3SPD - chains A and E of the 4 polymer chains in the assembly; structure by X-ray diffraction, 1.91 A resolution.

== Chain A ==
Name: Aprataxin-like protein
Organism: Schizosaccharomyces pombe
UniProt: O74859 (APTX_SCHPO); numbering as in UniProt (aligned over 33-232)
Sequence (204 residues; row label = number of the first residue in the row):
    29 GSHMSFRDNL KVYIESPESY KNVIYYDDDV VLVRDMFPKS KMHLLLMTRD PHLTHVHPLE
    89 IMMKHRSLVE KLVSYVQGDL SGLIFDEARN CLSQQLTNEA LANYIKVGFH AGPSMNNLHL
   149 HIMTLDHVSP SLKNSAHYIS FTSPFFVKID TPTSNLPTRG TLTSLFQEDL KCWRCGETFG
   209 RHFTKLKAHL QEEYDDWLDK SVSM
Unresolved in the structure: 29-32
Sequence notes: expression tag (29-32); engineered mutation Ala130 (Cys in O74859)
Swiss-Prot annotation at these positions:
  - region (Interaction with DNA): Asp63 to Lys67, His138 to His149, Lys161 to His165, Arg209 to Thr212
  - active site: His147 (Nucleophile)
  - binding site (Zn(2+)): Cys200, Cys203, His217, Glu221
  - site: Tyr41 (Interaction with DNA)
  - mutagenesis: Phe34 (F34A: Decreased affinity for DNA), Tyr41 (Y41A: Mildly decreased DNAppG decapping activity), Asp63 (D63A: Strongly decreased DNAppG decapping activity), Phe65 (F65A: Nearly abolishes enzyme activity), Lys67 (K67E: Loss of enzyme activity. Strongly reduced affinity for DNA), His138 (H138A: Decreased enzyme activity. Mildly decreases affinity for DNA), Ser142 (S142A/E: Nearly abolishes enzyme activity. Mildly decreases affinity for DNA), His147 (H147A: Loss of enzyme activity; H147N: Loss of enzyme activity), His149 (H149A: Nearly abolishes enzyme activity), Lys161 (K161A: Strongly decreases abolishes enzyme activity. Decreased affinity for DNA; K161E: Nearly abolishes enzyme activity. Strongly reduced affinity for DNA), His165 (H165A: Slightly decreased enzyme activity; H165E: Nearly abolishes enzyme activity. Strongly reduced affinity for DNA), Ser168 (S168A: Decreased enzyme activity)
Metal / ion sites: Zn2+: Cys200, Cys203, His217, Glu221
What the authors report for this chain:
  - mutagenesis - F34A: decreased binding to the 15-nt DNA strand (chain E)
  - catalytic residues: His138 (proposed by the authors, not directly observed)

== Chain E ==
Molecule: 15-nt DNA strand
Sequence (15 nucleotides; row label = number of the first residue in the row):
     1 TATTCCGATA GTGAC
Unresolved in the structure: 15

== Chain A / chain E interface ==
Contacting residue pairs (15; chain A residue first):
  Phe34(A) - DA2(E)  stacking on the base
  Phe65(A) - DT3(E)  phosphate contact
  Phe65(A) - DT4(E)  phosphate contact
  Lys67(A) - DT3(E)  salt bridge to the phosphate
  His138(A) - DA2(E)  salt bridge to the phosphate
  Pro141(A) - DA2(E)  phosphate contact
  Ser142(A) - DA2(E)  hydrogen bond to the phosphate
  Lys161(A) - DT4(E)  salt bridge to the phosphate
  Ala164(A) - DT1(E)  sugar contact
  His165(A) - DT1(E)  phosphate contact
  His165(A) - DT3(E)  salt bridge to the phosphate
  Ser168(A) - DT1(E)  sugar contact
  Phe173(A) - DT1(E)  sugar contact
  Thr191(A) - DT1(E)  base contact
  Phe194(A) - DT1(E)  stacking on the base
Other interface residues (no listed pair), chain A (16 interface residues in all): Gly140, Met143, Gln195

== Overview ==
16 residues of chain A face 4 of chain E across their interface, with 1 hydrogen bond, 4 salt bridges and 2
aromatic stacking contacts. Polar contacts include Ser142(A)-DA2(E), Lys67(A)-DT3(E) and His138(A)-DA2(E).
From the paper: the catalytic residue His138(A); F34A of chain A reduces binding to the 15-nt DNA strand
(chain E).
Chain A is Aprataxin-like protein (Schizosaccharomyces pombe) and chain E is a 15-nt DNA strand; the
structure, Crystal structure of aprataxin ortholog Hnt3 in complex with DNA, was determined by X-ray
diffraction together with 3SP4 and 3SPL from the same study.
